PDB entry 3T12 | X-ray diffraction, 2.20 A resolution | chains A and C of the 3 polymer chains in the assembly

[Chain A]
Molecule: Gliding protein mglA
Source organism: Thermus thermophilus
Notes: EC 3.6.5.2
UniProtKB: Q5SJ82 (Q5SJ82_THET8); numbering as in UniProt (aligned over 1-196)
Amino-acid sequence (198 residues; row label = number of the first residue in the row; numbers below 1 keep their minus sign (Gly-1 is residue -1)):
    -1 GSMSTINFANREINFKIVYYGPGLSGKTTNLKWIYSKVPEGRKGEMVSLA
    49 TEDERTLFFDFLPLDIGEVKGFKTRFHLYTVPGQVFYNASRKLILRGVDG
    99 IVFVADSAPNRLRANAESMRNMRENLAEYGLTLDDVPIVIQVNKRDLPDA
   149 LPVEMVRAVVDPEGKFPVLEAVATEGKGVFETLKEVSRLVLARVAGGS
Unresolved in the structure: -1 to 10, 65-70, 193-196
Differences from the reference sequence: expression tag (-1 to 0)
Bound ions: Mg2+: Thr26, Thr54 (together with GDP)
Small-molecule neighbours:
  - tetrafluoroaluminate (ALF): Gly21, Leu22, Lys25, Thr26, Arg53, Thr54, Val79, Pro80, Gly81, Gln82
  - GDP (guanosine-5'-diphosphate): Pro20, Gly21, Leu22, Ser23, Gly24, Lys25, Thr26, Thr27, Glu52, Thr54, Asn141, Lys142, Asp144, Leu145, Ala169, Val170, Ala171, Thr172
Reported in the primary citation:
  - Mg2+ coordination: Thr26, Thr54
  - catalytic residues: Arg53, Gln82
  - conformationally variable residues: Gln82
  - binding site for tetrafluoroaluminate: Arg53
  - mutagenesis - R53A: decreased catalytic activity (GTP hydrolysis)

[Chain C]
Molecule: Gliding protein MglB
Source organism: Thermus thermophilus
UniProtKB: Q5SJ83 (Q5SJ83_THET8); residues 6-139 here = UniProt positions 6-139
Amino-acid sequence (136 residues; row label = number of the first residue in the row):
     4 GSLVLYGAPYAAAVEVLEETLRETGARYALLIDRKGFVLAHKEALWAPKP
    54 PPLDTLATLVASNAAATQALAKLLGEARFQEEVHQGERMGLYVDEAGEHA
   104 LLVLVFDETAPLGKVKLHGKAAAAALAAIAEEALAN
Unresolved in the structure: 4, 138-139
Differences from the reference sequence: expression tag (4-5); engineered mutation Ala14 (Glu in Q5SJ83), Ala15 (Arg in Q5SJ83), Ala124 (Arg in Q5SJ83), Ala127 (Glu in Q5SJ83), Ala131 (Arg in Q5SJ83); variant Ser65 (Gly in Q5SJ83)
Reported in the primary citation:
  - mutagenesis - E14A/R15A/R124A/E127A/R131A: unchanged binding to Gliding protein mglA (chain A)

[Chain A / chain C interface]
Contacting residue pairs (19):
  Asn12(A) - Phe40(C)
  Phe13(A) - Phe40(C)
  Lys14(A) - Phe40(C)
  Glu43(A) - Pro55(C)
  Val45(A) - Thr58(C)
  Phe56(A) - Ser65(C)
  Phe57(A) - Thr61(C)
  Phe57(A) - Ser65(C)
  Phe59(A) - Asp57(C)
  Phe59(A) - Thr61(C)
  Arg73(A) - Asp57(C)  salt bridge
  His75(A) - Phe40(C)
  Tyr77(A) - Lys38(C)
  Tyr77(A) - Thr61(C)  hydrogen bond
  Leu91(A) - Ala68(C)
  Leu91(A) - Ala69(C)  hydrophobic
  Arg94(A) - Arg37(C)
  Arg94(A) - Gln71(C)
  Gly95(A) - Lys38(C)
Other interface residues (no listed pair), chain A (16 interface residues in all): Leu47, Pro61
Other interface residues (no listed pair), chain C (16 interface residues in all): Gly39, Leu62, Ala72, Glu101, His102

[In short]
Chain A and chain C each contribute 16 residues to their interface; the contacts include 1 hydrogen bond and 1
salt bridge. Among the polar pairs are Arg73(A)-Asp57(C) and Tyr77(A)-Thr61(C). Chain A binds GDP and
tetrafluoroaluminate. From the paper: catalytic residues Arg53(A) and Gln82(A); R53A of chain A reduces
catalytic activity (GTP hydrolysis).
Here chain A is Gliding protein mglA and chain C is Gliding protein MglB, both from Thermus thermophilus.
Entry 3T12 (MglA in complex with MglB in transition state) was determined by X-ray diffraction (same
publication as 3T1Q).
